Entry 1ND2 (X-ray diffraction, 2.50 A resolution); this record covers chains A and C of the 4 polymer chains in the assembly.

== Chain A ==
Name: coat protein VP1
Organism: Human rhinovirus 16
UniProt: Q82122 (POLG_HRV16); residues 1-285 here correspond to UniProt positions 569-853 (UniProt number = residue number + 568)
Chain sequence (285 residues; each row starts with the number of its first residue):
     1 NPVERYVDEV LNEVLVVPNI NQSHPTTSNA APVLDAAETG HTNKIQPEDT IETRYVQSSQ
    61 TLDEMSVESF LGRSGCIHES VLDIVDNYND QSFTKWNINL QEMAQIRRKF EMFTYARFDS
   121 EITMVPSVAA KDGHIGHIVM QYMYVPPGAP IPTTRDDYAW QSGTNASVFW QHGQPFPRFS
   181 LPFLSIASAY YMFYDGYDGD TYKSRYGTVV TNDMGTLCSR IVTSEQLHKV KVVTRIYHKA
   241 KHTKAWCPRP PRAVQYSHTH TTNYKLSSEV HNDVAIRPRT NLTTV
Swiss-Prot annotation at these positions:
  - site: V285 (Cleavage)

== Chain C ==
Name: coat protein VP3
Organism: Human rhinovirus 16
UniProt: Q82122 (POLG_HRV16); residues 1-238 here correspond to UniProt positions 331-568 (UniProt number = residue number + 330)
Chain sequence (238 residues; row label = number of the first residue in the row):
     1 GLPVYVTPGS GQFMTTDDMQ SPCALPWYHP TKEIFIPGEV KNLIEMCQVD TLIPINSTQS
    61 NIGNVSMYTV TLSPQTKLAE EIFAIKVDIA SHPLATTLIG EIASYFTHWT GSLRFSFMFC
   121 GTANTTLKVL LAYTPPGIGK PRSRKEAMLG THVVWDVGLQ STVSLVVPWI SASQYRFTTP
   181 DTYSSAGYIT CWYQTNFVVP PNTPNTAEML CFVSGCKDFC LRMARDTDLH KQTGPITQ
Swiss-Prot annotation at these positions:
  - region: P235 to Q238 (Amphipathic alpha-helix)

== Chain A / chain C interface ==
Pairs across the interface (179; chain A residue first):
  L15(A) - N42(C)
  P18(A) - K217(C)
  N19(A) - K217(C)  hydrogen bond (backbone-side chain)
  I20(A) - K217(C)
  I20(A) - D218(C)
  V33(A) - T162(C)
  V33(A) - V163(C)
  V33(A) - S164(C)  hydrogen bond (backbone-backbone)
  L34(A) - Q160(C)
  L34(A) - T162(C)
  L34(A) - V163(C)  hydrophobic
  D35(A) - Q160(C)
  D35(A) - S161(C)
  D35(A) - T162(C)  hydrogen bond (backbone-backbone)
  A36(A) - T162(C)
  A37(A) - M118(C)  hydrophobic
  A37(A) - T162(C)  hydrogen bond (backbone-side chain)
  A37(A) - F212(C)  hydrophobic
  E38(A) - M118(C)
  E38(A) - S161(C)  hydrogen bond
  T42(A) - Q48(C)
  T42(A) - V49(C)
  T42(A) - D50(C)  hydrogen bond (side chain-backbone)
  T42(A) - R114(C)
  T42(A) - S214(C)
  N43(A) - R114(C)  hydrogen bond (backbone-side chain)
  N43(A) - S164(C)
  K44(A) - Q48(C)  hydrogen bond (side chain-backbone)
  K44(A) - R114(C)
  I45(A) - R114(C)  hydrogen bond (backbone-side chain)
  I45(A) - S164(C)
  Q46(A) - R114(C)
  Q46(A) - C216(C)
  Q46(A) - K217(C)  hydrogen bond (side chain-backbone)
  P47(A) - S112(C)
  P47(A) - V166(C)  hydrophobic
  P47(A) - C216(C)
  E48(A) - K217(C)  salt bridge
  T50(A) - V166(C)
  I51(A) - T151(C)
  I51(A) - P168(C)  hydrophobic
  Q60(A) - T110(C)
  Q60(A) - Q174(C)  hydrogen bond
  Q60(A) - Y175(C)
  Q60(A) - C220(C)
  T61(A) - C220(C)  hydrogen bond (backbone-side chain)
  L62(A) - N42(C)  hydrogen bond (backbone-side chain)
  L62(A) - C220(C)  hydrophobic
  E64(A) - F106(C)
  E64(A) - R222(C)
  E64(A) - M223(C)  hydrogen bond (side chain-backbone)
  E64(A) - A224(C)  hydrogen bond (side chain-backbone)
  M65(A) - N42(C)
  M65(A) - L43(C)  hydrogen bond (backbone-backbone)
  M65(A) - I44(C)
  M65(A) - C47(C)  hydrophobic
  M65(A) - L221(C)  hydrogen bond (side chain-backbone)
  S66(A) - K41(C)
  S66(A) - N42(C)
  V67(A) - V40(C)
  V67(A) - K41(C)  hydrogen bond (backbone-backbone)
  F70(A) - L43(C)  hydrophobic
  F70(A) - Y105(C)  hydrophobic
  R73(A) - T15(C)
  R73(A) - T16(C)
  R73(A) - A224(C)
  S74(A) - F13(C)
  S74(A) - T15(C)  hydrogen bond (backbone-backbone)
  Q101(A) - I236(C)
  E102(A) - Q232(C)  hydrogen bond (backbone-side chain)
  E102(A) - I236(C)
  M103(A) - Q232(C)
  A104(A) - H230(C)
  A104(A) - Q232(C)  hydrogen bond (backbone-side chain)
  A104(A) - I236(C)
  Q105(A) - D226(C)
  R107(A) - I236(C)
  R108(A) - E101(C)  salt bridge
  R108(A) - Y105(C)  hydrogen bond
  R108(A) - T227(C)
  R108(A) - H230(C)
  K109(A) - Y105(C)
  F113(A) - L43(C)  hydrophobic
  F113(A) - M46(C)  hydrophobic
  R117(A) - P30(C)
  R117(A) - T31(C)  hydrogen bond (side chain-backbone)
  R117(A) - E33(C)  salt bridge
  E121(A) - M19(C)
  T123(A) - F13(C)
  V125(A) - F13(C)  hydrophobic
  A166(A) - A24(C)
  F176(A) - G11(C)
  F176(A) - F13(C)  hydrophobic
  R178(A) - F13(C)
  R178(A) - D17(C)  salt bridge
  R178(A) - M19(C)
  R178(A) - S21(C)
  F179(A) - S21(C)
  F179(A) - P22(C)
  F179(A) - A24(C)  hydrophobic
  S180(A) - S21(C)  hydrogen bond
  S180(A) - P22(C)  hydrogen bond (backbone-backbone)
  S180(A) - C23(C)
  S180(A) - A24(C)  hydrogen bond (backbone-backbone)
  L181(A) - A24(C)  hydrophobic
  P182(A) - C23(C)
  P182(A) - L25(C)
  P182(A) - Y28(C)  hydrophobic
  F183(A) - Y28(C)
  L184(A) - L25(C)  hydrophobic
  L184(A) - Y28(C)  hydrogen bond (backbone-side chain)
  S185(A) - T31(C)  hydrogen bond (backbone-side chain)
  I186(A) - T31(C)
  A187(A) - T31(C)  hydrogen bond (backbone-side chain)
  S188(A) - K32(C)  hydrogen bond (side chain-backbone)
  S188(A) - I34(C)  hydrogen bond (side chain-backbone)
  Y237(A) - F13(C)  hydrophobic
  K239(A) - D17(C)  hydrogen bond (side chain-backbone)
  K244(A) - E33(C)  salt bridge
  K244(A) - E39(C)
  A245(A) - E39(C)
  A245(A) - V40(C)  hydrogen bond (backbone-backbone)
  W246(A) - I36(C)  hydrogen bond (side chain-backbone)
  W246(A) - P37(C)
  W246(A) - G38(C)
  W246(A) - E39(C)
  C247(A) - P37(C)  hydrogen bond (side chain-backbone)
  C247(A) - G38(C)  hydrogen bond (backbone-backbone)
  P248(A) - V40(C)
  P248(A) - M46(C)  hydrophobic
  P251(A) - L98(C)
  P251(A) - E101(C)
  R252(A) - H230(C)
  V254(A) - H230(C)  hydrogen bond (backbone-side chain)
  Q255(A) - H230(C)
  Q255(A) - K231(C)
  Q255(A) - Q232(C)
  Q255(A) - T233(C)  hydrogen bond (side chain-backbone)
  Y256(A) - H230(C)
  Y256(A) - I236(C)  hydrophobic
  S257(A) - I236(C)
  S257(A) - T237(C)
  H258(A) - I236(C)
  H258(A) - T237(C)  hydrogen bond
  H258(A) - Q238(C)
  T259(A) - I236(C)
  T259(A) - T237(C)  hydrogen bond (backbone-backbone)
  T259(A) - Q238(C)
  V270(A) - I62(C)
  H271(A) - Q59(C)
  H271(A) - I62(C)
  A275(A) - H92(C)
  A275(A) - L229(C)
  I276(A) - S57(C)
  I276(A) - I62(C)  hydrophobic
  I276(A) - M67(C)  hydrophobic
  I276(A) - T96(C)
  R277(A) - H92(C)  hydrogen bond
  P278(A) - S57(C)
  P278(A) - Q59(C)
  P278(A) - I62(C)  hydrophobic
  R279(A) - I55(C)  hydrogen bond (side chain-backbone)
  R279(A) - S57(C)  hydrogen bond (backbone-backbone)
  R279(A) - T58(C)
  R279(A) - A84(C)  hydrogen bond (side chain-backbone)
  R279(A) - I85(C)
  N281(A) - T58(C)
  L282(A) - I55(C)
  L282(A) - N56(C)
  L282(A) - I82(C)
  L282(A) - F83(C)
  L282(A) - A84(C)  hydrogen bond (backbone-backbone)
  T283(A) - E81(C)
  T283(A) - F83(C)
  T283(A) - A84(C)
  V285(A) - A84(C)
  V285(A) - I85(C)
  V285(A) - K86(C)
  V285(A) - Y188(C)  hydrophobic
Other interface residues (no listed pair), chain A (93 interface residues in all): V17, N21, M112, Y115, P175, A189, K241, R249, E269, V274, T280, T284
Other interface residues (no listed pair), chain C (95 interface residues in all): Q12, D18, G63, V70, P93, I102, K140, W155, F219, P235

== In short ==
The interface between chain A and chain C involves 93 residues on one side and 95 on the other, with 45
hydrogen bonds and 5 salt bridges. Polar contacts include E48(A)-K217(C), R108(A)-E101(C) and R117(A)-E33(C).
Here chain A is coat protein VP1 and chain C is coat protein VP3, both from Human rhinovirus 16. Entry 1ND2
(The structure of Rhinovirus 16) was determined by X-ray diffraction (same publication as 1NA1, 1NCQ, 1NCR and
1ND3).
